Entry 7JR9 (electron microscopy, 2.95 A resolution); this record covers chains A and D of the 7 polymer chains in the assembly.

== Chain A ==
Molecule: Radial spoke protein 9
From: Chlamydomonas reinhardtii
UniProt: Q27YU5 (Q27YU5_CHLRE); residues 1-269 here = UniProt positions 1-269
Amino-acid sequence (269 residues; row label = number of the first residue in the row):
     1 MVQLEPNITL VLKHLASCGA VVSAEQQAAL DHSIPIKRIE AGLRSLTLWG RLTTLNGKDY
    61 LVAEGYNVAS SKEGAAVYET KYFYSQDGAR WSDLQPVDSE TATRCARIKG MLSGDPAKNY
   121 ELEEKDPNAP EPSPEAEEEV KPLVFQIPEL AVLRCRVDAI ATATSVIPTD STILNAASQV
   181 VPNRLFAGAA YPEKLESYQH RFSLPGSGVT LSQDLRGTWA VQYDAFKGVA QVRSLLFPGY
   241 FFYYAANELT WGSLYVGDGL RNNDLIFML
Not modelled in the structure: 1, 128-141
Disulfide bonds: Cys105-Cys155
Reported in the primary citation:
  - mutagenesis - Y244R, R261DEL: decreased stability

== Chain D ==
Molecule: Flagellar radial spoke protein 6
From: Chlamydomonas reinhardtii
UniProt: Q01657 (RSP6_CHLRE); residue numbers follow UniProt; this construct covers 1-459
Amino-acid sequence (459 residues; each row starts with the number of its first residue):
     1 MAADVGQALA FLQQVKTTQG ASIYEGLKAA LAKVLEDRPV NAVEALETSV LSTPPAANLS
    61 VPLVPAASAA AAAAAVAKAS LFGDPEPVLD PESGEPIDPD APNEFECEDV EGDGDLLDGL
   121 GVGLGRQEMY AAMLAVKRLG EDAKRGVSTV RFFGKFFGTQ ADYYVFETTL QSNPDMPEAP
   181 EGTIPLEPYG EGVNAYIYFV SNTLGGPLQQ LPYVTPEQIK ASRLLRRYLT GRLDAPVSAF
   241 PAFPGNEANY LRALIARISA ATVCCPRGFF TADDDSAELS ANDEWVPLKG REMALPVNWS
   301 HRYAHLKGQG RTVTHKRDPP DEEEEPEKNF WTAEEMEAGP PPLATLDTDA PLPAATGDKV
   361 PPPAWSPVFA SASVTTRNQV AGVRSNRWPG AVCACAGRHF TSMYVGWGIK AGGEWSPCPP
   421 PPPVPQWGAP AAGVEGGQQL LLECNDLPPK PAPPEEEDE
Not modelled in the structure: 1-71, 88-99, 321-328, 431-459
Curated features (UniProtKB/Swiss-Prot):
  - modified residue (Asymmetric dimethylarginine): Arg267, Arg398

== Chain A / chain D interface ==
Pairs across the interface - 11 pairs, chain A then chain D:
  Glu25(A) with Tyr130(D), hydrogen bond
  Gln27(A) with Gln127(D)
  Ala28(A) with Phe82(D)
  Ala29(A) with Phe82(D), hydrophobic
  Asp31(A) with Gln127(D)
  His32(A) with Lys78(D); Phe82(D)
  Ile36(A) with Ala75(D); Ala79(D), hydrophobic
  Ala89(A) with Phe82(D), hydrophobic
  Arg90(A) with Glu86(D), salt bridge
Other interface residues (no listed pair), chain A (10 interface residues in all): Asp87
Other interface residues (no listed pair), chain D (9 interface residues in all): Val76, Gly83

== Summary ==
The interface between chain A and chain D involves 10 residues on one side and 9 on the other, with 1 hydrogen
bond and 1 salt bridge. Among the polar pairs are Arg90(A)-Glu86(D) and Glu25(A)-Tyr130(D). The paper reports
that Y244R and R261DEL of chain A reduce stability.
Here chain A is Radial spoke protein 9 and chain D is Flagellar radial spoke protein 6, both from
Chlamydomonas reinhardtii. Entry 7JR9 (Chlamydomonas reinhardtii radial spoke minimal head complex) was
determined by electron microscopy, deposited together with 7JRJ.
